PDB entry 7JN7 | electron microscopy, 3.30 A resolution | chains A and B of the 4 polymer chains in the assembly

Chain A:
Name: Dipeptidyl peptidase 9
Organism: Homo sapiens
Notes: EC 3.4.14.5
UniProt: Q86TI2 (DPP9_HUMAN); residue numbers follow UniProt; this construct covers 1-863
Amino-acid sequence (891 residues; row label = number of the first residue in the row; numbers below 1 keep their minus sign (Met-27 is residue -27)):
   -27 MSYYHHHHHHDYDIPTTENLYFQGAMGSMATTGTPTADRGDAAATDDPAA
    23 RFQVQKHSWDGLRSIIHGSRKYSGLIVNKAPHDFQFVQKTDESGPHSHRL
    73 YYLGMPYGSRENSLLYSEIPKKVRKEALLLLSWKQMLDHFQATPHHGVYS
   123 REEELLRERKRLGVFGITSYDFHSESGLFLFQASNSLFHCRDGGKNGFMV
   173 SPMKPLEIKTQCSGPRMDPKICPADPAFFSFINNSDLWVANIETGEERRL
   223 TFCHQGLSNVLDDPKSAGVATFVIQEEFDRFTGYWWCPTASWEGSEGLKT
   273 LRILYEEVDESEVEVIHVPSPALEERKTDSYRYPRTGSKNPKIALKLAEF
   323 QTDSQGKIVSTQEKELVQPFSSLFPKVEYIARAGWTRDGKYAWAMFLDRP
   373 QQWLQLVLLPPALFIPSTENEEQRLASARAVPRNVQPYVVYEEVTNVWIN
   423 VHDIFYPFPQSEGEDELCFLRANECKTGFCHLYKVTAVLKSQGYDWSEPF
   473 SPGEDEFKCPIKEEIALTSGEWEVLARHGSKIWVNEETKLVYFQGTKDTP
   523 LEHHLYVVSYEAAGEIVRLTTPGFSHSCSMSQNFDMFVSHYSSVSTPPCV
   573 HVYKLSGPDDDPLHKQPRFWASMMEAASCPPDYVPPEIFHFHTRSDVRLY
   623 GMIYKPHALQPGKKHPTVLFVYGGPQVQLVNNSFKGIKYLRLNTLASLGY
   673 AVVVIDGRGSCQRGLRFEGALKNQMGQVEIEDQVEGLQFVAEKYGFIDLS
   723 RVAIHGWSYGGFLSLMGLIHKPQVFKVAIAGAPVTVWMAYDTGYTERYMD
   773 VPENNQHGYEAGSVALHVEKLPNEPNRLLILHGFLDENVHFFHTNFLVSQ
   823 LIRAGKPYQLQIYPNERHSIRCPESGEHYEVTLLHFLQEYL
Disordered / not traced: -27 to 17
Differences from the reference sequence: expression tag (-27 to 0)
Curated features (UniProtKB/Swiss-Prot):
  - active site (Charge relay system): Ser730, Asp808, His840
  - binding site (Val-boroPro): Ser730
  - modified residue: Ala2 (N-acetylalanine)
Glycans and other covalent adducts: compound GK2 linked to Ser730
Small-molecule neighbours: GK2 ([(2R)-1-[(2R)-2-azanyl-3-methyl-butanoyl]pyrrolidin-2-yl]boronic acid): Arg133, Glu248, Glu249, Tyr644, Gln648, Tyr731, Val756, Trp759, Tyr762, Tyr766, Asn810, Val811, His840
From the paper describing this entry:
  - conformationally variable residues (order/disorder transition): Arg133
  - binding site for GK2: Ser730
  - mutagenesis - K93E/K94E: decreased expression

Chain B:
Name: Caspase recruitment domain-containing protein 8
Organism: Homo sapiens
UniProt: Q9Y2G2 (CARD8_HUMAN), isoform Q9Y2G2-5; numbering as in UniProt (aligned over 1-537)
Amino-acid sequence (537 residues; numbered 1 to 537; the number before each row is that of its first residue):
     1 MEKKECPEKSSSSEEELPRRDSGSSRNIDASKLIRLQGSRKLLVDNSIRE
    51 LQYTKTGIFFQAEACVTNDTVYRELPCVSETLCDISHFFQEDDETEAEPL
   101 LFRAVPECQLSGGDIPSVSEEQESSEGQDSGDICSEENQIVSSYASKVCF
   151 EIEEDYKNRQFLGPEGNVDVELIDKSTNRYSVWFPTAGWYLWSATGLGFL
   201 VRDEVTVTIAFGSWSQHLALDLQHHEQWLVGGPLFDVTAEPEEAVAEIHL
   251 PHFISLQAGEVDVSWFLVAHFKNEGMVLEHPARVEPFYAVLESPSFSLMG
   301 ILLRIASGTRLSIPITSNTLIYYHPHPEDIKFHLYLVPSDALLTKAIDDE
   351 EDRFHGVRLQTSPPMEPLNFGSSYIVSNSANLKVMPKELKLSYRSPGEIQ
   401 HFSKFYAGQMKEPIQLEITEKRHGTLVWDTEVKPVDLQLVAASAPPPFSG
   451 AAFVKENHRQLQARMGDLKGVLDDLQDNEVLTENEKELVEQEKTRQSKNE
   501 ALLSMVEKKGDLALDVLFRSISERDPYLVSYLRQQNL
Disordered / not traced: 1-165, 296-303, 446-537
Curated features (UniProtKB/Swiss-Prot):
  - site: Phe59, Phe60 (Microbial infection: Cleavage), Phe296, Ser297 (Cleavage)
From the paper describing this entry:
  - mutagenesis - S297A, L368G, F370G, R394E, F405G: unchanged binding to Dipeptidyl peptidase 9 (chain A)
  - mutagenesis - E274R: increased signaling in response to VbP
  - mutagenesis - L368G, F370G, R394E, F405G: abolished signaling

Chain A / chain B interface:
Residue-residue contacts (26; chain A residue first):
  Leu47(A) with Asp221(B); His224(B); His225(B)
  Asn50(A) with Asp221(B)
  His68(A) with Glu274(B), salt bridge
  Pro78(A) with Ala219(B); Leu220(B); Asp221(B)
  Gly80(A) with Leu220(B)
  Pro92(A) with Glu274(B)
  Ala99(A) with Leu278(B)
  Leu100(A) with Leu278(B), hydrogen bond (backbone-backbone)
  Leu101(A) with Met276(B); Val277(B), hydrophobic
  Leu102(A) with Met276(B), hydrogen bond (backbone-backbone); Leu278(B), hydrophobic
  Ser104(A) with Glu274(B)
  Lys106(A) with Asn273(B), hydrogen bond (side chain-backbone); Glu274(B)
  Glu597(A) with Leu222(B)
  Ala598(A) with His225(B), hydrogen bond (backbone-side chain)
  Ala599(A) with His225(B)
  Ser600(A) with His225(B), hydrogen bond (backbone-side chain); Glu226(B), hydrogen bond; Gln227(B), hydrogen bond
  Pro603(A) with Ser317(B)
Also at the interface, not in a pair above, chain A (23 interface residues in all): Tyr79, Glu90, Glu98, Leu103, Cys601, Pro602
Also at the interface, not in a pair above, chain B (18 interface residues in all): Trp228, Gly275, Glu279, His280
The authors on this interface:
  - hot spots on chain A (mutagenesis) - L100E/L101E, L102E/L103E, E597R: decreased binding to Caspase recruitment domain-containing protein 8 (chain B)
  - hot spots on chain B (mutagenesis) - E274R: abolished binding to Dipeptidyl peptidase 9 (chain A)

Summary:
23 residues of chain A and 18 residues of chain B are in contact; the contacts include 7 hydrogen bonds and 1
salt bridge. Polar contacts include His68(A)-Glu274(B), Lys106(A)-Asn273(B) and Ala598(A)-His225(B). From the
paper: a binding site for GK2 at Ser730(A); L368G, F370G and R394E of chain B, among others, abolish
signaling; 10 substitutions were tested in all.
Here chain A is Dipeptidyl peptidase 9 and chain B is Caspase recruitment domain-containing protein 8, both
from Homo sapiens. Entry 7JN7 (Human DPP9-CARD8 complex) was determined by electron microscopy, deposited
together with 7JKQ.
